PDB entry 5MPB | electron microscopy, 7.80 A resolution (low resolution: residue-level contacts below are approximate; hydrogen-bond / salt-bridge calls are withheld) | chains I and Z of the 47 polymer chains in the assembly

== Chain I ==
Protein: 26S protease regulatory subunit 4 homolog
Source organism: Saccharomyces cerevisiae (strain ATCC 204508 / S288c)
Reference sequence: P40327 (PRS4_YEAST); residues 1-437 here = UniProt positions 1-437
Chain sequence (437 residues; each row starts with the number of its first residue):
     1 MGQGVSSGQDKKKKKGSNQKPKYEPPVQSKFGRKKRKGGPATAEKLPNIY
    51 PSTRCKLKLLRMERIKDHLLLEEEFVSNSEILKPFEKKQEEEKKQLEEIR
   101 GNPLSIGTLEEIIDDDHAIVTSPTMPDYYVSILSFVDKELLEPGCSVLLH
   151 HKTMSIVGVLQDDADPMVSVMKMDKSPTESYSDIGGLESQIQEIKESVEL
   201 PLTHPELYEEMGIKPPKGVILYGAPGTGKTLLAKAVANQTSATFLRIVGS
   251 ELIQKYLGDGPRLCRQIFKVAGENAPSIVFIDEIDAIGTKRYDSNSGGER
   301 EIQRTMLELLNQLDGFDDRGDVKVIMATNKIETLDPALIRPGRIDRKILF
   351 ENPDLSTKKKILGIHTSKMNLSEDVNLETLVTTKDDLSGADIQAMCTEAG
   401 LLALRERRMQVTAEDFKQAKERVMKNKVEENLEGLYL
Unresolved in the structure: 1-52
Bound ions: Mg2+: T230 (together with AMP-PNP)
Ligand contacts: AMP-PNP (ANP; phosphoaminophosphonic acid-adenylate ester): I184, G185, G186, L187, A224, P225, G226, T227, G228, K229, T230, L231, L232, P353, T357, I361, H365, G389, A390, Q393
Swiss-Prot annotation at these positions:
  - binding site (ATP): G223 to T230
  - lipidation: G2 (N-myristoyl glycine)
  - cross-link (Glycyl lysine isopeptide (Lys-Gly)): K234 (interchain with G-Cter in ubiquitin), K255 (interchain with G-Cter in ubiquitin), K290 (interchain with G-Cter in ubiquitin)
  - mutagenesis: K229 (K229Q: 73% loss of ATPase activity)

== Chain Z ==
Protein: 26S proteasome regulatory subunit RPN1
Source organism: Saccharomyces cerevisiae (strain ATCC 204508 / S288c)
Reference sequence: P38764 (RPN1_YEAST); residue numbers follow UniProt; this construct covers 1-993
Chain sequence (993 residues; row label = number of the first residue in the row):
     1 MVDESDKKQQTIDEQSQISPEKQTPNKKDKKKEEEEQLSEEDAKLKTDLE
    51 LLVERLKEDDSSLYEASLNALKESIKNSTSSMTAVPKPLKFLRPTYPDLC
   101 SIYDKWTDPNLKSSLADVLSILAMTYSENGKHDSLRYRLLSDVSDFEGWG
   151 HEYIRHLALEIGEVYNDQVEKDAEDETSSDGSKSDGSAATSGFEFSKEDT
   201 LRLCLDIVPYFLKHNGEEDAVDLLLEIESIDKLPQFVDENTFQRVCQYMV
   251 ACVPLLPPPEDVAFLKTAYSIYLSQNELTDAIALAVRLGEEDMIRSVFDA
   301 TSDPVMHKQLAYILAAQKTSFEYEGVQDIIGNGKLSEHFLYLAKELNLTG
   351 PKVPEDIYKSHLDNSKSVFSSAGLDSAQQNLASSFVNGFLNLGYCNDKLI
   401 VDNDNWVYKTKGDGMTSAVASIGSIYQWNLDGLQQLDKYLYVDEPEVKAG
   451 ALLGIGISASGVHDGEVEPALLLLQDYVTNPDTKISSAAILGLGIAFAGS
   501 KNDEVLGLLLPIAASTDLPIETAAMASLALAHVFVGTCNGDITTSIMDNF
   551 LERTAIELKTDWVRFLALALGILYMGQGEQVDDVLETISAIEHPMTSAIE
   601 VLVGSCAYTGTGDVLLIQDLLHRLTPKNVKGEEDADEEETAEGQTNSISD
   651 FLGEQVNEPTKNEEAEIEVDEMEVDAEGEEVEVKAEITEKKNGESLEGEE
   701 IKSEEKKGKSSDKDATTDGKNDDEEEEKEAGIVDELAYAVLGIALIALGE
   751 DIGKEMSLRHFGHLMHYGNEHIRRMVPLAMGIVSVSDPQMKVFDTLTRFS
   801 HDADLEVSMNSIFAMGLCGAGTNNARLAQLLRQLASYYSREQDALFITRL
   851 AQGLLHLGKGTMTMDVFNDAHVLNKVTLASILTTAVGLVSPSFMLKHHQL
   901 FYMLNAGIRPKFILALNDEGEPIKVNVRVGQAVETVGQAGRPKKITGWIT
   951 QSTPVLLNHGERAELETDEYISYTSHIEGVVILKKNPDYREEE
Unresolved in the structure: 636-699, 971-993

== Chain I / chain Z interface ==
Pairs across the interface - 67 pairs, chain I then chain Z:
  T53(I) with L916(Z)
  R54(I) with D206(Z); P209(Z); Y210(Z); A251(Z)
  C55(I) with A730(Z); A915(Z); L916(Z)
  L57(I) with Y210(Z)
  K58(I) with A251(Z); K728(Z); A730(Z)
  L59(I) with A730(Z); D734(Z)
  R61(I) with D613(Z)
  M62(I) with D613(Z); K728(Z); D734(Z)
  E63(I) with D734(Z)
  K66(I) with D734(Z); A737(Z); Y738(Z)
  L69(I) with L620(Z)
  L70(I) with Y738(Z); L745(Z)
  E73(I) with L620(Z); R623(Z); Y738(Z); L745(Z)
  E74(I) with L745(Z)
  V76(I) with N628(Z)
  S77(I) with R623(Z); K627(Z); G749(Z)
  I81(I) with N628(Z); G631(Z); E632(Z)
  L82(I) with K627(Z); N628(Z); G749(Z)
  K83(I) with A635(Z)
  E86(I) with G749(Z); D751(Z)
  E139(I) with G821(Z); T822(Z)
  D174(I) with M775(Z)
  Y181(I) with R909(Z)
  L202(I) with L805(Z); M809(Z)
  T203(I) with D804(Z); L805(Z)
  E206(I) with L805(Z); D843(Z)
  Q239(I) with K911(Z)
  T240(I) with R774(Z); E806(Z)
  S241(I) with R774(Z); M775(Z); E806(Z)
  N274(I) with N810(Z)
  A275(I) with N810(Z); F813(Z)
  P276(I) with E806(Z); M809(Z); N810(Z)
  D321(I) with M809(Z); F813(Z)
Other interface residues (no listed pair), chain I (40 interface residues in all): I65, N78, S176, P205, N238, A242, T243
Other interface residues (no listed pair), chain Z (49 interface residues in all): L205, K213, Q247, V250, P254, G612, I617, L624, L741, L748, A779, Q842, P910, D918

== Summary ==
Chain I and chain Z form an interface of 40 and 49 residues respectively. Ligands of chain I: AMP-PNP. UniProt
lists 8 ATP-binding residues and one mutagenesis site on chain I.
Here chain I is 26S protease regulatory subunit 4 homolog and chain Z is 26S proteasome regulatory subunit
RPN1, both from Saccharomyces cerevisiae (strain ATCC 204508 / S288c). Entry 5MPB (26S proteasome in presence
of AMP-PNP (s3)) was determined by electron microscopy (same publication as 5MP9, 5MPA, 5MPC, 5MPD and 5MPE).
